7MOA - chains A and D of the 3 polymer chains in the assembly; structure by electron microscopy, 4.90 A resolution (low resolution: residue-level contacts below are approximate; hydrogen-bond / salt-bridge calls are withheld).

# Chain A (and D)
Molecule: Hepatocyte growth factor
Source organism: Homo sapiens
Notes: chain D of this document is another copy of the same molecule, construct and numbering; everything in this record applies to it too
UniProtKB: P14210 (HGF_HUMAN); residues 1-728 here = UniProt positions 1-728
Sequence (728 residues; numbered 1 to 728; the number before each row is that of its first residue):
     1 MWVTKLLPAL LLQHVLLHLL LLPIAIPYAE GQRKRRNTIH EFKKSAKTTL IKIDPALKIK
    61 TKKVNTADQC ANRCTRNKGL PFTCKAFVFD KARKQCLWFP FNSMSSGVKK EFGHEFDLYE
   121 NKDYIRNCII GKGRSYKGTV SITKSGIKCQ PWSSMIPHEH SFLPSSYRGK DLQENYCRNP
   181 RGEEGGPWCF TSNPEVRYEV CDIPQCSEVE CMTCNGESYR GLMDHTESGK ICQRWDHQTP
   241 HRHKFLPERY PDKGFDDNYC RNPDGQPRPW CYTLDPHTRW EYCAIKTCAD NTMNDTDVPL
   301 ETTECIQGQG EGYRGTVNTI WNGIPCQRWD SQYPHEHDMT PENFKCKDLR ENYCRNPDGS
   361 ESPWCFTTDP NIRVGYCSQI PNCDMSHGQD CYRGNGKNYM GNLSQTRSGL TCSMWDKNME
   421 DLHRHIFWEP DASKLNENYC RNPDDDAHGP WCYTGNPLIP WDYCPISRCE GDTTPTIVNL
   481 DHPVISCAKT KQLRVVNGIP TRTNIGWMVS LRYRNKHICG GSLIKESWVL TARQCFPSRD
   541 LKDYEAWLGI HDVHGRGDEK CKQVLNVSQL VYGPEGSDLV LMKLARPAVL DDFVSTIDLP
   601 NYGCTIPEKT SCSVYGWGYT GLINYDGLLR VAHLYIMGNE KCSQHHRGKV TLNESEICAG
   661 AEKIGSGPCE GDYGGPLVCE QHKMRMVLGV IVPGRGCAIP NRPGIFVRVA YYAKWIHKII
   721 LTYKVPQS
Not modelled in the structure: 1-33, 56-58, 291-728 (chain D: 1-33, 56-58, 289-302, 384-388, 430-433, 470-494, 723-728)
Cystine bridges: C70-C96, C74-C84, C128-C206, C149-C189, C177-C201, C211-C288, C232-C271, C260-C283
Swiss-Prot annotation at these positions:
  - modified residue: Q32 (Pyrrolidone carboxylic acid)
  - glycosylation: N294 (N-linked (GlcNAc...) (complex) asparagine), N402 (N-linked (GlcNAc...) (complex) asparagine), T476 (O-linked (GalNAc...) threonine), N566 (N-linked (GlcNAc...) (complex) asparagine), N653 (N-linked (GlcNAc...) (complex) asparagine)
  - mutagenesis: R494 (R494Q: Loss of activity due to absence of proteolytic cleavage)
Reported in the primary citation:
  - mutagenesis - R242E/K244E/R249E: decreased signaling
  - mutagenesis - E159R, R242E/K244E/R249E, W321R/E361R/Y376A, Y673A: decreased binding to Hepatocyte growth factor receptor
  - mutagenesis - K34E/R35E/R36E, K47E, R73E/R76E/K78E, K91E, F112A, H114E, E159R, E195R, R197E, R242E, K244E, R249E, W321R/Y376A, W321R/E361R/Y376A, Y673A: decreased signaling with Hepatocyte growth factor receptor

# How chain A and chain D interact
Residue-residue contacts - 13 pairs, chain A then chain D:
  I53(A) - Y333(D)
  I53(A) - T368(D)
  D54(A) - P325(D)
  D54(A) - T368(D)
  P55(A) - N318(D)
  P55(A) - P325(D)
  P55(A) - C326(D)
  P55(A) - Q327(D)
  P55(A) - T368(D)
  K60(A) - H277(D)
  K60(A) - R279(D)
  G79(A) - H277(D)
  P81(A) - H277(D)
Interface residues without a listed pair, chain D (9 interface residues in all): T278

# In short
6 residues of chain A and 9 residues of chain D are in contact. The paper reports that K34E/R35E/R36E, K47E
and R73E/R76E/K78E of chain A, among others, reduce signaling with Hepatocyte growth factor receptor; E159R,
R242E/K244E/R249E and W321R/E361R/Y376A of chain A, among others, reduce binding to Hepatocyte growth factor
receptor; 16 substitutions were tested in all.
Both chains are Hepatocyte growth factor (Homo sapiens). Entry 7MOA (Cryo-EM structure of the c-MET II/HGF I
complex bound with HGF II in a rigid conformation) was determined by electron microscopy together with 7MO7,
7MO8, 7MO9 and 7MOB from the same study.
